PDB entry 5EY5 | X-ray diffraction, 1.97 A resolution | chains A and B of the 4 polymer chains in the assembly

# Chain A
Molecule: LBCATS-a
Source organism: synthetic construct
Amino-acid sequence (273 residues; each row starts with the number of its first residue):
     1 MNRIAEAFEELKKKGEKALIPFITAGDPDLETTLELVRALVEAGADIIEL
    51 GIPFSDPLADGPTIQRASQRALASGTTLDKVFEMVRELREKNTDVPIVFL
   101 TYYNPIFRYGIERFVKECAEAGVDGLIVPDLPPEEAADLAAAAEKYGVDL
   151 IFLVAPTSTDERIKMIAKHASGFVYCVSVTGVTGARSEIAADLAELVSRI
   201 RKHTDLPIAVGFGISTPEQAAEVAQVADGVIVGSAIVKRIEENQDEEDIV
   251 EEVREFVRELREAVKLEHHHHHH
Not modelled in the structure: 190-197, 270-273
Residues lining bound ligands: sn-glycerol-3-phosphate (G3P): Phe-22, Glu-49, Ile-64, Leu-100, Tyr-175, Thr-183, Gly-184, Ala-185, Arg-186, Phe-212, Gly-213, Ile-214, Ile-231, Val-232, Gly-233, Ser-234

# Chain B
Molecule: LBCA-b
Source organism: synthetic construct
Amino-acid sequence (399 residues; each row starts with the number of its first residue):
     3 GRFGKYGGQYVPETLMPALEELEEAYERAKNDPEFQAELEYYLRDYVGRP
    53 TPLYFAENLTKDLGGAKIYLKREDLNHTGAHKINNALGQALLAKRMGKKR
   103 VIAETGAGQHGVATATVAAMFGLECVVYMGAEDIERQALNVFRMKLLGAK
   153 VRPVTSGSRTLKDAINEAMRDWVTNVEDTFYIIGSVVGPHPYPMMVRDFQ
   203 SVIGEEARQQILEKEGRLPDAIVACVGGGSNAMGIFHPFIDDESVRLIGV
   253 EAAGKGIETGKHAATLSAGRPGVLHGAMTYLLQDEDGQIIEAHSISAGLD
   303 YPGVGPEHAYLKDTGRAEYVSVTDDEALEAFQLLSRTEGIIPALESSHAV
   353 AYAMKLAPELSKDQIIVVNLSGRGDKDVNTVARYLLGVELDLEHHHHHH
Not modelled in the structure: 386-401
Glycans and other covalent adducts: pyridoxal phosphate (PLP) linked to Lys-84
Ion coordination: Na+: Thr-267, Tyr-303, Gly-305
Residues lining bound ligands: pyridoxal phosphate (PLP): Ala-82, His-83, Gln-111, Ser-187, Cys-227, Val-228, Gly-229, Gly-230, Gly-231, Ser-232, Asn-233, Gly-300, Leu-301, Ala-345, Glu-347, Ser-348, Ser-373, Gly-374

# Chain A / chain B interface
Contacting residue pairs (57):
  Pro-53(A) / Gln-290(B)  hydrogen bond (backbone-side chain)
  Phe-54(A) / Gly-289(B)
  Phe-54(A) / Gln-290(B)
  Ser-55(A) / Lys-164(B)
  Ser-55(A) / Gln-290(B)  hydrogen bond (backbone-side chain)
  Ser-55(A) / Ile-291(B)  hydrogen bond (side chain-backbone)
  Asp-56(A) / Lys-164(B)  salt bridge
  Asp-56(A) / Asn-168(B)  hydrogen bond
  Asp-56(A) / Ile-291(B)
  Pro-57(A) / Arg-172(B)  hydrogen bond (backbone-side chain)
  Leu-58(A) / Pro-14(B)
  Leu-58(A) / Met-171(B)  hydrophobic
  Leu-58(A) / Arg-172(B)
  Ala-59(A) / Pro-14(B)  hydrophobic
  Asp-60(A) / Arg-172(B)  hydrogen bond (backbone-side chain)
  Gln-65(A) / Ser-158(B)
  Gln-65(A) / Arg-172(B)
  Gln-69(A) / Gly-159(B)
  Leu-72(A) / Gln-290(B)
  Thr-77(A) / Asp-288(B)
  Tyr-103(A) / Tyr-12(B)  hydrophobic
  Tyr-103(A) / Val-275(B)  hydrophobic
  Asn-104(A) / Gly-274(B)
  Asn-104(A) / Val-275(B)  hydrogen bond (side chain-backbone)
  Asn-104(A) / Gln-285(B)  hydrogen bond
  Asn-104(A) / Gly-289(B)  hydrogen bond (side chain-backbone)
  Pro-105(A) / Asp-288(B)
  Phe-107(A) / Pro-273(B)
  Phe-107(A) / Met-280(B)  hydrophobic
  Arg-108(A) / Arg-272(B)
  Arg-108(A) / Gln-285(B)
  Arg-108(A) / Asp-286(B)
  Arg-108(A) / Glu-287(B)
  Arg-108(A) / Gly-289(B)
  Pro-129(A) / Pro-14(B)
  Asp-130(A) / Tyr-12(B)
  Asp-130(A) / Val-13(B)  hydrogen bond (backbone-backbone)
  Asp-130(A) / Pro-14(B)
  Leu-131(A) / Tyr-12(B)  hydrophobic
  Pro-132(A) / Gln-11(B)
  Pro-132(A) / Val-13(B)
  Glu-134(A) / Met-18(B)
  Glu-135(A) / Arg-4(B)  salt bridge
  Glu-135(A) / Gly-10(B)
  Glu-135(A) / Gln-11(B)  hydrogen bond (side chain-backbone)
  Glu-135(A) / Tyr-12(B)
  Leu-153(A) / Glu-15(B)
  Ala-155(A) / Glu-15(B)
  Ala-155(A) / Thr-16(B)
  Thr-157(A) / Pro-19(B)
  Ser-158(A) / Glu-15(B)  hydrogen bond
  Arg-162(A) / Glu-15(B)  salt bridge
  Arg-162(A) / Met-18(B)
  Ile-166(A) / Glu-15(B)
  Val-177(A) / Thr-16(B)
  Thr-180(A) / Val-175(B)
  Gly-181(A) / Thr-16(B)
Also at the interface, not in a pair above, chain A (35 interface residues in all): Val-154, Val-179, Val-182
Also at the interface, not in a pair above, chain B (37 interface residues in all): Glu-22, Ser-160, Asp-165, Glu-169, Thr-176, Leu-276, His-277, Leu-283

# Summary
35 residues of chain A face 37 of chain B across their interface; the contacts include 12 hydrogen bonds and 3
salt bridges. Among the polar pairs are Asp-56(A)/Lys-164(B), Glu-135(A)/Arg-4(B) and Arg-162(A)/Glu-15(B).
Ligands of chain A: sn-glycerol-3-phosphate. Pyridoxal phosphate is covalently linked to Lys-84(B).
Here chain A is LBCATS-a and chain B is LBCA-b, both from synthetic construct. Entry 5EY5 (LBCATS) was
determined by X-ray diffraction.
